Entry 9MHF (electron microscopy, 2.73 A resolution); this record covers chains A and D of the 5 polymer chains in the assembly.

[Chain A]
Protein: Phosphoinositide 3-kinase regulatory subunit 4
From: Homo sapiens
Notes: EC 2.7.11.1
Reference sequence: Q99570 (PI3R4_HUMAN); residues 2-1358 here = UniProt positions 2-1358
Amino-acid sequence (1409 residues; row label = number of the first residue in the row):
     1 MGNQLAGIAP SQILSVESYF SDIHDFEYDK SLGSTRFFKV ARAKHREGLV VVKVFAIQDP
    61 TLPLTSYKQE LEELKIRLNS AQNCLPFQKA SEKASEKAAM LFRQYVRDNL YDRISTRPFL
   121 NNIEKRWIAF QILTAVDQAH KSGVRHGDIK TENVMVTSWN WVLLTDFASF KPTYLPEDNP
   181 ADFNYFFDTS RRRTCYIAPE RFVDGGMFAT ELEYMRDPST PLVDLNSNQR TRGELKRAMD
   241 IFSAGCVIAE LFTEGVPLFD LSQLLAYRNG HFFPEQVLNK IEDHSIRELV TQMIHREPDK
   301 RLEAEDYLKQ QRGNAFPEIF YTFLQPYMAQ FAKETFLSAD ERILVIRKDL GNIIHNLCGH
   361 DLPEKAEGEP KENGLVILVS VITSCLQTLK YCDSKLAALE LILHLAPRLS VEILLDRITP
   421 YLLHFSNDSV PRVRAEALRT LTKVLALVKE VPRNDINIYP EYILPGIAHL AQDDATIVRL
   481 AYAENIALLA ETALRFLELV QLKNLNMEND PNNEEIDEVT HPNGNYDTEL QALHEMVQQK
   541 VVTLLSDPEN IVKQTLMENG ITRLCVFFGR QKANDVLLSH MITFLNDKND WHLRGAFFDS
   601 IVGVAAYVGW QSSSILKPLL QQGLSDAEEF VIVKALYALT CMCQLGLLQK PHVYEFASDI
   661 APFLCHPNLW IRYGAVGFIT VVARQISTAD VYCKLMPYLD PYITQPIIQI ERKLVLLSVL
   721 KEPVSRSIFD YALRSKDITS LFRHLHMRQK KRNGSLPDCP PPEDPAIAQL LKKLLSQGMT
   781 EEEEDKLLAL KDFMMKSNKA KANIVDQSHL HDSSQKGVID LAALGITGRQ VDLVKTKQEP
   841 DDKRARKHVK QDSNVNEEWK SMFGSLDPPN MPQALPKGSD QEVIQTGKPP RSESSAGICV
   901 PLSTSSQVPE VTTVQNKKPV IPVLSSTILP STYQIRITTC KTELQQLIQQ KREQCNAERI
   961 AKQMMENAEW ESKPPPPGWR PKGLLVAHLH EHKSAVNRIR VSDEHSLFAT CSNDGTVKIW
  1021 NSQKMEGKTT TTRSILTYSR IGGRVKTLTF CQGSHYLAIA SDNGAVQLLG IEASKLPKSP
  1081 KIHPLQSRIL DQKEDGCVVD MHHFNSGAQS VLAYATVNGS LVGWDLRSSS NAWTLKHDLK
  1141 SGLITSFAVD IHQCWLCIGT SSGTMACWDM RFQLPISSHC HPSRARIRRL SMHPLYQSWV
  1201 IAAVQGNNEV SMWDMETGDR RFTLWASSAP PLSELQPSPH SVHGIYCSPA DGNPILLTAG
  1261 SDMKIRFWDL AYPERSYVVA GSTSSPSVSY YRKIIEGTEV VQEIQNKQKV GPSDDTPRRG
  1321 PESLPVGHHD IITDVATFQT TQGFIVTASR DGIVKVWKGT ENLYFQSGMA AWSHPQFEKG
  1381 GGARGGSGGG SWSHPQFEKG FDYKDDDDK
Not modelled in the structure: 1-13, 205-231, 360-371, 510-525, 836-935, 1308-1318, 1359-1409
Construct notes: initiating methionine (1); expression tag (1359-1409)
Swiss-Prot annotation at these positions:
  - active site: Asp148 (Proton acceptor)
  - binding site (ATP): Leu32 to Val40, Lys53
  - modified residue: Ser808 (Phosphoserine), Ser813 (Phosphoserine), Ser853 (Phosphoserine), Ser865 (Phosphoserine), Thr1316 (Phosphothreonine)
  - lipidation: Gly2 (N-myristoyl glycine)
  - natural variant: Arg936 (R936Q: In a breast cancer sample)

[Chain D]
Protein: Beclin-1
From: Homo sapiens
Reference sequence: Q14457 (BECN1_HUMAN); numbering as in UniProt (aligned over 1-450)
Amino-acid sequence (450 residues; row label = number of the first residue in the row):
     1 MEGSKTSNNS TMQVSFVCQR CSQPLKLDTS FKILDRVTIQ ELTAPLLTTA QAKPGETQEE
    61 ETNSGEEPFI ETPRQDGVSR RFIPPARMMS TESANSFTLI GEASDGGTME NLSRRLKVTG
   121 DLFDIMSGQT DVDHPLCEEC TDTLLDQLDT QLNVTENECQ NYKRCLEILE QMNEDDSEQL
   181 QMELKELALE EERLIQELED VEKNRKIVAE NLEKVQAEAE RLDQEEAQYQ REYSEFKRQQ
   241 LELDDELKSV ENQMRYAQTQ LDKLKKTNVF NATFHIWHSG QFGTINNFRL GRLPSVPVEW
   301 NEINAAWGQT VLLLHALANK MGLKFQRYRL VPYGNHSYLE SLTDKSKELP LYCSGGLRFF
   361 WDNKFDHAMV AFLDCVQQFK EEVEKGETRF CLPYRMDVEK GKIEDTGGSG GSYSIKTQFN
   421 SEEQWTKALK FMLTNLKWGL AWVSSQFYNK
Not modelled in the structure: 1-145
Swiss-Prot annotation at these positions:
  - region: Trp425 to Lys450 (Required for membrane-association)
  - motif: Thr108 to Ser127 (BH3)
  - modified residue: Met1 (N-acetylmethionine), Ser15 (Phosphoserine), Ser30 (Phosphoserine), Ser90 (Phosphoserine), Ser93 (Phosphoserine), Ser96 (Phosphoserine), Thr119 (Phosphothreonine)
  - cross-link (Glycyl lysine isopeptide (Lys-Gly)): Lys402 (interchain with G-Cter in ubiquitin), Lys437 (interchain with G-Cter in ubiquitin)
  - mutagenesis: Ser90 (S90A: Complete loss of phosphorylation. Complete loss of phosphorylation and defective autophagic function; when associated with Ala-93), Ser93 (S93A: Partial loss of phosphorylation. Complete loss of phosphorylation and defective autophagic function; when associated with Ala-90), Leu112 (L112A: Weakly decreases interaction with MUHV-4 M11, greatly decreases interaction with BCL2L1 isoform Bcl-X(L)), Leu116 (L116A: Decreases interaction with BCL2L1 isoform Bcl-X(L)), Lys117 (K117A: Weakly decreases interaction with MUHV-4 M11, greatly decreases interaction with BCL2L1 isoform Bcl-X(L); K117R: Does not affect ubiquitination by the DCX(AMBRA1) complex), Gly120 to Asp121 (Weakly decreases interaction with MUHV-4 M11, disrupts interaction with BCL2L1 isoform Bcl-X(L)), Gly120 (G120E: Decreases interaction with MUHV-4 M11, disrupts interaction with BCL2L1 isoform Bcl-X(L)), Asp121 (D121A: No effect on interaction with MUHV-4 M11, disrupts interaction with BCL2L1 isoform Bcl-X(L)), Phe123 (F123A: Weakly decreases interaction with MUHV-4 M11, disrupts interaction with BCL2 and decreases interaction with BCL2L1 isoform Bcl-X(L). Reduces interaction with BCL2L10), Asp133 (D133A: Abolishes in vitro cleavage by CASP3 and CASP8; when associated with A-149; D133A: Abolishes in vitro cleavage by CASP8; when associated with A-146), Asp146 (D146A: Abolishes in vitro cleavage by CASP8; when associated with A-133), Asp149 (D149A: Abolishes in vitro cleavage by CASP3 and CASP8; when associated with A-133; D149E: Abolishes in vitro cleavage by CASP3), 4 further mutagenesis entries in UniProt

[Chain A / chain D interface]
Residue-residue contacts (37; chain A residue first):
  Asp690(A) - Tyr162(D)  hydrogen bond
  Tyr692(A) - Ile168(D)
  Tyr692(A) - Leu169(D)  hydrophobic
  Tyr692(A) - Met172(D)
  Cys693(A) - Asn161(D)  hydrogen bond (backbone-side chain)
  Cys693(A) - Tyr162(D)  hydrophobic
  Cys693(A) - Cys165(D)  hydrophobic
  Lys694(A) - Glu158(D)  salt bridge
  Lys694(A) - Asn161(D)
  Lys1046(A) - Arg238(D)
  Lys1046(A) - Glu242(D)  salt bridge
  Val1117(A) - Ser234(D)
  Val1117(A) - Glu235(D)
  Asn1118(A) - Arg231(D)
  Leu1139(A) - Gln230(D)
  Leu1139(A) - Arg231(D)
  Leu1139(A) - Ser234(D)
  Lys1140(A) - Gln230(D)
  Leu1143(A) - Ser234(D)
  Leu1143(A) - Arg238(D)
  Leu1143(A) - Leu241(D)  hydrophobic
  Arg1186(A) - Leu241(D)
  Arg1188(A) - Asp245(D)  salt bridge
  Arg1319(A) - Asn287(D)  hydrogen bond (backbone-side chain)
  Gly1320(A) - His275(D)
  Gly1320(A) - Asn287(D)  hydrogen bond (backbone-side chain)
  Pro1321(A) - His275(D)
  His1329(A) - Tyr256(D)  hydrogen bond
  Asp1330(A) - Ser249(D)  hydrogen bond
  Asp1330(A) - Asn252(D)  hydrogen bond
  Asp1330(A) - Gln253(D)  hydrogen bond
  Ile1331(A) - Lys248(D)
  Ile1331(A) - Asn252(D)
  Arg1350(A) - Asp245(D)  hydrogen bond (side chain-backbone)
  Arg1350(A) - Glu246(D)  salt bridge
  Arg1350(A) - Ser249(D)
  Asp1351(A) - Gln253(D)
Other interface residues (no listed pair), chain A (33 interface residues in all): Ala689, Asp1062, Gln1092, Lys1093, Cys1097, Val1099, Thr1145, Ser1161, Pro1239, His1243, Ser1261, Met1263, Leu1324
Other interface residues (no listed pair), chain D (27 interface residues in all): Glu226, Lys237, Lys263, Ala272

[Overview]
33 residues of chain A and 27 residues of chain D are in contact, with 9 hydrogen bonds and 4 salt bridges.
Among the polar pairs are Lys694(A)-Glu158(D), Lys1046(A)-Glu242(D) and Arg1188(A)-Asp245(D).
Here chain A is Phosphoinositide 3-kinase regulatory subunit 4 and chain D is Beclin-1, both from Homo
sapiens. Entry 9MHF (Cryo-EM reconstruction of PI3KC3-C1 in complex with Human RAB1A(Q70L)) was determined by
electron microscopy together with 9MHG and 9MHH from the same study.
